2VOI - chains A and B; structure by X-ray diffraction, 2.10 A resolution.

Chain A:
Name: Bcl-2-related protein A1
From: Mus musculus
UniProtKB: Q07440 (B2LA1_MOUSE); residue numbers follow UniProt; this construct covers 1-152
Chain sequence (157 residues; row label = number of the first residue in the row; numbers below 1 keep their minus sign (Gly-4 is residue -4)):
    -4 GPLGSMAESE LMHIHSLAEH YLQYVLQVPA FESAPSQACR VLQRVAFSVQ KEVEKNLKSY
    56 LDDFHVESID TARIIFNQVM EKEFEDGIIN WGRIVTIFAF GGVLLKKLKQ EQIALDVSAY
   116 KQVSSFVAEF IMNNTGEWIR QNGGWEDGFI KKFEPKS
Unresolved in the structure: -4 to -1, 150-152
Differences from the reference sequence: engineered mutation Lys104 (Pro in Q07440), Ser113 (Cys in Q07440)
UniProt features mapped onto this chain:
  - motif: Lys77 to Gly97 (BH1), Glu132 to Lys147 (BH2)
What the authors report for this chain:
  - contacts within the chain: Asp81-Arg88 (salt bridge)

Chain B:
Name: BH3-interacting domain death agonist P13
Notes: fragment: bh3-domain, residues 76-109
UniProtKB: P70444 (BID_MOUSE); residues 76-109 here = UniProt positions 76-109
Chain sequence (34 residues; numbered 76 to 109; the number before each row is that of its first residue):
    76 SESQEEIIHN IARHLAQIGD EMDHNIQPTL VRQL
Unresolved in the structure: 76-77, 102-109
UniProt features mapped onto this chain:
  - motif: Ala87 to Asn100 (BH3)
  - site: Asp98, His99 (Cleavage)
  - modified residue: Ser78 (Phosphoserine)
  - mutagenesis: Asp98 (D98A: Loss of proteolytical cleavage leading to the production of p11 BID)

Interface between chain A and chain B:
Pairs across the interface (38):
  Val40(A) with Met97(B)
  Ser43(A) with Met97(B)
  Val44(A) with Met97(B), hydrophobic
  Glu47(A) with His89(B), salt bridge; Ile93(B)
  Val48(A) with Leu90(B), hydrophobic
  Leu52(A) with Ile86(B), hydrophobic; His89(B)
  Tyr55(A) with Ile82(B), hydrophobic; Asn85(B)
  Leu56(A) with Ile86(B), hydrophobic
  Asp58(A) with Ile82(B)
  Phe59(A) with Ile82(B), hydrophobic
  Gln73(A) with Ile83(B)
  Val74(A) with Ile83(B), hydrophobic; Ile86(B), hydrophobic; Ala87(B); Leu90(B), hydrophobic
  Met75(A) with Leu90(B), hydrophobic
  Lys77(A) with Ala87(B)
  Glu78(A) with Ala87(B); Leu90(B); Ala91(B)
  Asn85(A) with Gly94(B); Asp95(B), hydrogen bond; Asp98(B)
  Trp86(A) with Asp98(B), hydrogen bond (backbone-side chain)
  Gly87(A) with Gly94(B); Met97(B); Asp98(B)
  Arg88(A) with Ala91(B); Gly94(B); Asp95(B), salt bridge
  Thr91(A) with Leu90(B); Ile93(B); Gly94(B)
  Phe95(A) with Ile86(B), hydrophobic
  Lys147(A) with Asp98(B), salt bridge
Also at the interface, not in a pair above, chain A (25 interface residues in all): Asn51, Val90, Phe148
The authors on this interface:
  - residue pairs: Lys147(A)-Asp98(B)
  - interface residues, chain A: Val48(A), Leu52(A), Tyr55(A), Val74(A), Met75(A), Glu78(A), Asn85(A), Gly87(A), Arg88(A), Thr91(A)

Summary:
25 residues of chain A and 13 residues of chain B are in contact, with 2 hydrogen bonds and 3 salt bridges.
Polar pairs include Glu47(A)-His89(B), Arg88(A)-Asp95(B) and Lys147(A)-Asp98(B). The authors report a contact
between Lys147(A) and Asp98(B). The paper reports interface residues Val48(A), Leu52(A) and Tyr55(A) among
others; contacts within the chain involving Asp81(A) and Arg88(A).
Here chain A is Bcl-2-related protein A1 (Mus musculus) and chain B is BH3-interacting domain death agonist
P13. Entry 2VOI (Structure of mouse A1 bound to the Bid BH3-domain) was determined by X-ray diffraction
together with 2VOF, 2VOG and 2VOH from the same study.
